Entry 8G70 (electron microscopy, 3.40 A resolution); this record covers chains D and N of the 12 polymer chains in the assembly.

Chain D:
Protein: Spike glycoprotein
Source organism: Severe acute respiratory syndrome coronavirus 2
UniProtKB: P0DTC2 (SPIKE_SARS2); residues 14-1211 here = UniProt positions 14-1211
Amino-acid sequence (1234 residues; numbered 14 to 1247; the number before each row is that of its first residue):
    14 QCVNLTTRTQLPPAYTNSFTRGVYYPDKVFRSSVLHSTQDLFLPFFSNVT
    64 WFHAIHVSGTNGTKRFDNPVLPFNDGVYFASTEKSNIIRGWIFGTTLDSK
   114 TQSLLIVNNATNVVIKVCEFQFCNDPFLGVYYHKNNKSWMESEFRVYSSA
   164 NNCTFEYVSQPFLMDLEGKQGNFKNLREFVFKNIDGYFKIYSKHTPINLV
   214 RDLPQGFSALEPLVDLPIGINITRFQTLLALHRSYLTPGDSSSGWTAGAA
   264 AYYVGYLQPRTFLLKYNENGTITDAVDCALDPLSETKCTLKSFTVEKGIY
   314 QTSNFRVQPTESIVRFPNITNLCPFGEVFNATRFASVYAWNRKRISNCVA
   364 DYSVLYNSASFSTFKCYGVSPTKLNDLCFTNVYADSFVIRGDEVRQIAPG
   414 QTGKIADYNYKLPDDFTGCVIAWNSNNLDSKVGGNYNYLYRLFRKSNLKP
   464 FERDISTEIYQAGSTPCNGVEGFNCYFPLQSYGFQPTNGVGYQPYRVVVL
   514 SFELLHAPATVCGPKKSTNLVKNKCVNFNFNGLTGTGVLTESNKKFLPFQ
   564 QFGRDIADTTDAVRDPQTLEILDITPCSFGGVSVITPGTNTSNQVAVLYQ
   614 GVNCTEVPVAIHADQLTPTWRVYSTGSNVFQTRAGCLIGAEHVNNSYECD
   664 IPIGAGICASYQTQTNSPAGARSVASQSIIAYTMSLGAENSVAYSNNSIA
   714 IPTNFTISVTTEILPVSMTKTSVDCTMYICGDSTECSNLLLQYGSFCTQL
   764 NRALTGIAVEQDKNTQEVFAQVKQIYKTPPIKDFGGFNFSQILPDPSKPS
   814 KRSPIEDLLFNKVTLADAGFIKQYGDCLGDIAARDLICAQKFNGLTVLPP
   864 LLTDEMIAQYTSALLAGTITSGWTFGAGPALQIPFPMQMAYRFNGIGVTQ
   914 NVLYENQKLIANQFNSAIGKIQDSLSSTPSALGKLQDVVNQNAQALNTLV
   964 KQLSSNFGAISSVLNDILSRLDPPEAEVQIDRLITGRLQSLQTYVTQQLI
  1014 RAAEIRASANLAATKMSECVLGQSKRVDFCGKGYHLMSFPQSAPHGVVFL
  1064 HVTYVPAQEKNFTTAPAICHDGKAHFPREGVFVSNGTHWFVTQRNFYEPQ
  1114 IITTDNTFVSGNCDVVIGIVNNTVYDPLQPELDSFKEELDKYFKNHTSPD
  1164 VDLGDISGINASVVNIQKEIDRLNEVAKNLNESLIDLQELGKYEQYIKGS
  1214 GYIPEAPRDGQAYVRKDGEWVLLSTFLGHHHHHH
Unresolved in the structure: 179-183, 623-629, 677-688, 828-853, 1148-1247
Construct notes: conflict Gly614 (Asp in P0DTC2), Ala682 (Arg in P0DTC2), Gly683 (Arg in P0DTC2), Pro817 (Phe in P0DTC2), Pro892 (Ala in P0DTC2), Pro899 (Ala in P0DTC2), Pro942 (Ala in P0DTC2), Pro986 (Lys in P0DTC2), Pro987 (Val in P0DTC2); expression tag (1212-1247)
Swiss-Prot annotation at these positions:
  - region: Asn280 to Cys301 (Putative superantigen), Arg403 to Asp405 (Integrin-binding motif), Asn448 to Phe456 (Immunodominant HLA epitope recognized by the CD8+), Pro681, Ala684 (Putative superantigen), Ser816 to Tyr837 (Fusion peptide 1), Lys835 to Phe855 (Fusion peptide 2), Asp1163 to Glu1202 (Heptad repeat 2)
  - site (Cleavage): Arg685, Ser686, Arg815, Ser816
  - glycosylation: Asn17 (N-linked (GlcNAc...) (complex) asparagine), Asn61 (N-linked (GlcNAc...) (hybrid) asparagine), Asn74 (N-linked (GlcNAc...) (complex) asparagine), Asn122 (N-linked (GlcNAc...) (hybrid) asparagine), Asn149 (N-linked (GlcNAc...) (complex) asparagine), Asn165 (N-linked (GlcNAc...) (complex) asparagine), Asn234 (N-linked (GlcNAc...) (high mannose) asparagine), Asn282 (N-linked (GlcNAc...) (complex) asparagine), Thr323 (O-linked (GalNAc) threonine), Ser325 (O-linked (HexNAc...) serine), Asn331 (N-linked (GlcNAc...) (complex) asparagine), Asn343 (N-linked (GlcNAc...) (complex) asparagine), Asn603 (N-linked (GlcNAc...) (hybrid) asparagine), Asn616 (N-linked (GlcNAc...) (complex) asparagine), Asn657 (N-linked (GlcNAc...) (complex) asparagine), Thr676 (O-linked (GlcNAc...) threonine), Thr678 (O-linked (GlcNAc...) threonine), Asn709 (N-linked (GlcNAc...) (high mannose) asparagine), Asn717 (N-linked (GlcNAc...) (hybrid) asparagine), Asn801 (N-linked (GlcNAc...) (hybrid) asparagine) and 6 more in UniProt
  - natural variant: Leu18 (L18F: In strain: Beta/B.1.351, Gamma/P.1 and 1 more), Thr19 (T19I: In strain: Omicron/BQ.1.1, Omicron/XBB.1.5 and 1 more; T19R: In strain: Delta/B.1.617.2, Omicron/BA.2 and 4 more), Thr20 (T20N: In strain: Gamma/P.1), Leu24 to Ala27 (sequence variant, change not given here; In strain: Omicron/BA.2, Omicron/BA.2.12.1 and 6 more), Pro26 (P26S: In strain: Gamma/P.1), Gln52 (Q52H: In strain: Omicron/EG.5.1), Ala67 (A67V: In strain: Eta/B.1.525, Omicron/BA.1), His69 to Val70 (deletion: In strain: Alpha/B.1.1.7, Eta/B.1.525 and 5 more), Gly75 (G75V: In strain: Lambda/C.37), Thr76 (T76I: In strain: Lambda/C.37), Asp80 (D80A: In strain: Beta/B.1.351), Val83 (V83A: In strain: Omicron/XBB.1.5, Omicron/EG.5.1), 80 further natural variant entries in UniProt
  - mutagenesis: His69 to Val70 (Increased incorporation of cleaved spike into virions), Asn121 (N121Q: Partial loss of biliverdin affinity), Arg190 (R190K: Partial loss of biliverdin affinity), Asn234 (N234Q: Increased resistance to neutralizing antibodies), Asn331 (N331Q: Reduced viral infectivity), Asn343 (N343Q: Reduced viral infectivity), Leu452 (L452R: Increased resistance to neutralizing antibodies. Decreases HLA binding to NF9 epitope. Increased binding affinity to human ACE2), Tyr453 (Y453F: Decreased HLA binding to NF9 epitope. Increased binding affinity to human ACE2), Ala475 (A475V: Increased resistance to neutralizing antibodies), Val483 (V483A: Increased resistance to neutralizing antibodies), Glu484 (E484D: Increased replication in human TMEM106B overexpressing cells), Phe490 (F490L: Increased resistance to neutralizing antibodies and human covalescent sera neutralization), 11 further mutagenesis entries in UniProt
Disulfide bonds: Cys15-Cys136, Cys131-Cys166, Cys291-Cys301, Cys336-Cys361, Cys379-Cys432, Cys391-Cys525, Cys480-Cys488, Cys538-Cys590, Cys617-Cys649, Cys662-Cys671, Cys738-Cys760, Cys743-Cys749, Cys1032-Cys1043, Cys1082-Cys1126
Covalently attached groups: N-acetylglucosamine (NAG) linked to Asn17, Asn61, Asn74, Asn122, Asn149, Asn165, Asn234, Asn282, Asn331, Asn343, Asn603, Asn616, Asn657, Asn709, Asn717, Asn801, Asn1074, Asn1098, Asn1134

Chain N:
Protein: Nanosota-4
Source organism: Vicugna pacos
Amino-acid sequence (150 residues; each row starts with the number of its first residue; numbers below 1 keep their minus sign (Met-1 is residue -1)):
    -1 MAQVQLQESGGGLVQPGGSLRLSCAASGFTLDYYAIGWFRQAPGKEREGV
    49 SCISSSGGRTNYADSVKGRFTISRDNTKNTVYLQMNSLKPEDTAVYYCAA
    99 WEASRWYCPLQFSADFSSWGQGTQVTVSSGGQHHHHHHGAYPYDVPDYAS
Unresolved in the structure: -1 to 0, 128-148
Disulfide bonds: Cys22-Cys96

Chain D / chain N interface:
Pairs across the interface (19):
  Tyr369(D) - Glu100(N)
  Asn370(D) - Ala101(N)
  Asn370(D) - Ser102(N)
  Ser371(D) - Ala101(N)
  Ser371(D) - Ser102(N)
  Ala372(D) - Trp99(N)
  Ala372(D) - Glu100(N)  hydrogen bond (backbone-side chain)
  Ala372(D) - Ser102(N)
  Ala372(D) - Ala112(N)
  Ala372(D) - Asp113(N)  hydrogen bond (backbone-backbone)
  Phe374(D) - Asp113(N)
  Ser375(D) - Asp113(N)  hydrogen bond (backbone-side chain)
  Ser375(D) - Phe114(N)
  Ser375(D) - Ser115(N)  hydrogen bond (backbone-side chain)
  Phe377(D) - Glu100(N)
  Lys378(D) - Ser115(N)
  Trp436(D) - Asp113(N)
  Asn437(D) - Asp113(N)  hydrogen bond (backbone-side chain)
  Val503(D) - Arg45(N)
Other interface residues (no listed pair), chain D (17 interface residues in all): Ser373, Thr385, Arg408, Ala435, Gly502, Gln506
Other interface residues (no listed pair), chain N (12 interface residues in all): Val2, Tyr31, Arg103

Summary:
17 residues of chain D and 12 residues of chain N are in contact; the contacts include 5 hydrogen bonds. Polar
contacts include Ala372(D)-Glu100(N), Ser375(D)-Asp113(N) and Ser375(D)-Ser115(N). Covalently linked
N-acetylglucosamine: at Asn17(D), Asn61(D), Asn74(D), Asn122(D), Asn149(D) and Asn165(D) and 13 more.
Chain D is Spike glycoprotein (Severe acute respiratory syndrome coronavirus 2) and chain N is Nanosota-4
(Vicugna pacos); the structure, SARS-CoV-2 spike/nanobody mixture complex, was determined by electron
microscopy.
